4OI8 - chains A and E of the 4 polymer chains in the assembly; structure by X-ray diffraction, 3.10 A resolution.

# Chain A
Name: Advanced glycosylation end product-specific receptor
From: Homo sapiens
Reference sequence: Q15109 (RAGE_HUMAN); numbering as in UniProt (aligned over 23-237)
Amino-acid sequence (223 residues; row label = number of the first residue in the row):
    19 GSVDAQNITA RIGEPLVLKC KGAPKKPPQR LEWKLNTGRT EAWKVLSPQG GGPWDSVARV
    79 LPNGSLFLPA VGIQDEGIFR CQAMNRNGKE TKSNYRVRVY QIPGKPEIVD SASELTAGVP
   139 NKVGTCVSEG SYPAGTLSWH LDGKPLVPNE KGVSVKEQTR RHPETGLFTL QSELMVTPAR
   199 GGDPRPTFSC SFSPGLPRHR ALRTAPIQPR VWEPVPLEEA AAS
Unresolved in the structure: 19-22, 234-241
Disulfides: Cys-38/Cys-99, Cys-144/Cys-208
Differences from the reference sequence: expression tag (19-22, 238-241)
Swiss-Prot annotation at these positions:
  - glycosylation (N-linked (GlcNAc...) asparagine): Asn-25, Asn-81
From the paper describing this entry:
  - binding site for the 23-nt DNA strand (chain E): Arg-29, Lys-37, Lys-39, Lys-43, Lys-123, Arg-218
  - self-association interface (contacts with another copy of this molecule): Pro-33, Pro-46, Leu-79, Pro-80, Phe-85, Pro-87, Ala-88

# Chain E
Molecule: 23-nt DNA strand
Sequence (23 nucleotides; each row starts with the number of its first residue):
     1 CCATGACTGT AGGAAACTCT AGA

# How chain A and chain E interact
Residue-residue contacts - 6 pairs, chain A then chain E:
  Lys-37(A) / DT10(E)  salt bridge to the phosphate
  Lys-39(A) / DT10(E)  phosphate contact
  Lys-39(A) / DA11(E)  salt bridge to the phosphate
  Gly-40(A) / DT10(E)  hydrogen bond to the phosphate
  Lys-43(A) / DG9(E)  salt bridge to the phosphate
  Lys-123(A) / DA21(E)  salt bridge to the phosphate
Other interface residues (no listed pair), chain A (7 interface residues in all): Gln-24, Cys-38
Other interface residues (no listed pair), chain E (5 interface residues in all): DG12

# In short
Chain A and chain E form an interface of 7 and 5 residues respectively, with 1 hydrogen bond and 4 salt
bridges. Polar contacts include Gly-40(A)/DT10(E), Lys-37(A)/DT10(E) and Lys-39(A)/DA11(E). The paper reports
a binding site for the 23-nt DNA strand (chain E) at Arg-29(A), Lys-37(A) and Lys-39(A) among others; a
self-association interface involving Pro-33(A), Pro-46(A) and Leu-79(A) among others.
Chain A is Advanced glycosylation end product-specific receptor (Homo sapiens) and chain E is a 23-nt DNA
strand; the structure, RAGE is a nucleic acid receptor that promotes inflammatory responses to DNA, was
determined by X-ray diffraction, deposited together with 4OI7.
